2BKV - chain A; structure by X-ray diffraction, 1.50 A resolution.

[Chain A]
Protein: Glucosamine-6-phosphate deaminase
Organism: Bacillus subtilis
Notes: EC 3.5.99.6
UniProtKB: O35000 (NAGB_BACSU); residue numbers follow UniProt; this construct covers 1-242
Sequence (242 residues; row label = number of the first residue in the row):
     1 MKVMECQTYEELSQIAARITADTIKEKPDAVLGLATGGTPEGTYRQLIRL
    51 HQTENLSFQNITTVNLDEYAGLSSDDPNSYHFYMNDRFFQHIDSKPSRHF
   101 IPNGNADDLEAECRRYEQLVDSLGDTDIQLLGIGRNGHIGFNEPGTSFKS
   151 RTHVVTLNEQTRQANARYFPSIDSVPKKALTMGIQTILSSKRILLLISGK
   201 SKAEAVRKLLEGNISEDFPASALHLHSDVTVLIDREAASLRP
Not modelled in the structure: 242
Residues lining bound ligands: 2-phosphoglycolic acid (PGA): T36, G37, G38, T39, P40, I133, G134, H138, Y168, K202
Swiss-Prot annotation at these positions:
  - active site: D67 (Proton acceptor), N136 (For ring-opening step), H138 (Proton acceptor), E143 (For ring-opening step)
  - binding site (beta-D-fructose 6-phosphate): T36, G38, T39, D67, H138, G140, R167, K202

[In short]
Bound to chain A: 2-phosphoglycolic acid. UniProt lists 4 active-site residues and 8 beta-D-fructose
6-phosphate-binding residues.
Chain A is Glucosamine-6-phosphate deaminase (Bacillus subtilis); the structure, Structure and kinetics of a
monomeric glucosamine-6-phosphate deaminase: missing link of the NagB superfamily, was determined by X-ray
diffraction, deposited together with 2BKX.
